6D0L - chains A and B; structure by X-ray diffraction, 1.97 A resolution.

== Chain A (and B) ==
Name: Tudor-interacting repair regulator protein
Source organism: Homo sapiens
Notes: chain B of this document is another copy of the same molecule, construct and numbering; everything in this record applies to it too
Reference sequence: Q9BRJ7 (TIRR_HUMAN); numbering as in UniProt (aligned over 6-211)
Sequence (207 residues; row label = number of the first residue in the row):
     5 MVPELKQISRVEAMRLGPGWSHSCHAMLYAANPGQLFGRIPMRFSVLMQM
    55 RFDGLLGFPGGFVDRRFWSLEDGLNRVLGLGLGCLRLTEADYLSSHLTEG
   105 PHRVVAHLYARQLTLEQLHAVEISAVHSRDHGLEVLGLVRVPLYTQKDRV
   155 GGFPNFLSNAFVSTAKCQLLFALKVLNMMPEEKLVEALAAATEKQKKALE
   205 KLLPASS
Unresolved in the structure: 5-7, 104-105, 211 (chain B: 5-8, 86-88, 104-105, 209-211)
Construct notes: initiating methionine (5)

== Chain A / chain B interface ==
Pairs across the interface (80):
  L40(A) with L137(B)
  F41(A) with F56(B), hydrophobic
  M54(A) with V143(B), hydrophobic; N163(B)
  F56(A) with L40(B), hydrophobic; F41(B), hydrophobic; Y148(B), hydrogen bond (backbone-side chain); Q150(B); G156(B)
  D57(A) with Q150(B); G156(B), hydrogen bond (backbone-backbone); N159(B), hydrogen bond (backbone-side chain)
  G58(A) with G156(B); N159(B); F160(B); N163(B), hydrogen bond (backbone-side chain)
  L59(A) with N159(B)
  H123(A) with V130(B), hydrogen bond (side chain-backbone); H135(B)
  E126(A) with V130(B); H135(B), salt bridge
  I127(A) with V130(B), hydrophobic; H131(B)
  V130(A) with H123(B), hydrogen bond (backbone-side chain); E126(B); I127(B), hydrophobic; V130(B), hydrophobic
  H131(A) with I127(B)
  H135(A) with H123(B); E126(B), salt bridge; R144(B)
  G136(A) with M46(B); R144(B)
  L137(A) with L40(B); M46(B), hydrophobic
  E138(A) with F41(B)
  L140(A) with L142(B); V143(B); R144(B), hydrogen bond (backbone-backbone); P146(B)
  G141(A) with L142(B)
  L142(A) with G141(B); L142(B)
  V143(A) with M54(B), hydrophobic; L140(B); V143(B), hydrophobic
  R144(A) with G136(B); L140(B), hydrogen bond (backbone-backbone)
  P146(A) with F56(B); L140(B)
  Y148(A) with F56(B), hydrogen bond (side chain-backbone)
  Q150(A) with F56(B); D57(B)
  G156(A) with F56(B); D57(B), hydrogen bond (backbone-backbone); G58(B)
  N159(A) with D57(B), hydrogen bond (side chain-backbone); G58(B); L59(B); A164(B)
  F160(A) with G58(B)
  S162(A) with A164(B)
  N163(A) with M54(B); G58(B), hydrogen bond (side chain-backbone); N163(B); A164(B), hydrogen bond (side chain-backbone)
  A164(A) with N159(B); S162(B); N163(B), hydrogen bond (backbone-side chain); K198(B)
  T196(A) with L203(B); L206(B); L207(B)
  K200(A) with L203(B); L207(B)
  L203(A) with T196(B); K200(B); L203(B), hydrophobic
  L207(A) with T196(B); K200(B)
Also at the interface, not in a pair above, chain A (41 interface residues in all): M46, L60, G155, E197, K198, Q199, L206
Also at the interface, not in a pair above, chain B (42 interface residues in all): L60, V154, G155, K170, E197, Q199

== Overview ==
41 residues of chain A and 42 residues of chain B are in contact; the contacts include 14 hydrogen bonds and 2
salt bridges. Among the polar pairs are E126(A)-H135(B), F56(A)-Y148(B) and D57(A)-N159(B).
Chain A and chain B are both Tudor-interacting repair regulator protein (Homo sapiens); the structure,
Structure of human TIRR, was determined by X-ray diffraction together with 6CO1 and 6CO2 from the same study.
